Entry 5U4J (electron microscopy, 3.70 A resolution); this record covers chains v and w of the 10 polymer chains in the assembly.

[Chain v]
Molecule: Peptide chain release factor 2
Source organism: Escherichia coli
UniProtKB: P07012 (RF2_ECOLI); residues 1-365 here = UniProt positions 1-365
Chain sequence (383 residues; row label = number of the first residue in the row; numbers below 1 keep their minus sign (His-17 is residue -17)):
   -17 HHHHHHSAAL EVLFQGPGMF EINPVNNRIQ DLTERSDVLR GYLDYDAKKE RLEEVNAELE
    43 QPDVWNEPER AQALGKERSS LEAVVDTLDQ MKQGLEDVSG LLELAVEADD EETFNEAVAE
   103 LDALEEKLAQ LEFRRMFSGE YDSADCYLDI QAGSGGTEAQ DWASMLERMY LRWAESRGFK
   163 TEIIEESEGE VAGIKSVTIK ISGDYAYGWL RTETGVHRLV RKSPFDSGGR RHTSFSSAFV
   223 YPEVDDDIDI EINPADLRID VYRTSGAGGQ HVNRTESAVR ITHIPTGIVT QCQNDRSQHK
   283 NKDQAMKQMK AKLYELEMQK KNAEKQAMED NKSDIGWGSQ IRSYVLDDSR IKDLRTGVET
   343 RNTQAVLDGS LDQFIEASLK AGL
Disordered / not traced: -17 to 126, 227-295, 328-365
Construct notes: expression tag (-17 to 0)
Swiss-Prot annotation at these positions:
  - motif: Gly250 to Gln252 (GGQ motif)
  - modified residue: Gln252 (N5-methylglutamine)
  - natural variant: Thr246 (T246A: In strain: BL21 and MRE-600)
  - mutagenesis: Arg200 (R200C: About 50% ribosome rescue activity with ArfA, initial rate), Ser205 (S205C: About 50% ribosome rescue activity with ArfA, initial rate; S205P: No longer forms a detectable complex with TnaC-stalled 70S ribosomes), Pro206 (P206T: No effect on ArfA rescue of stalled ribosomes), Phe221 to Tyr223 (About 5% ribosome rescue activity with ArfA, initial rate), Gln252 (Q252A: No change in complex formation with TnaC-stalled 70S ribosomes; Q252E: Loss of methylation. No longer allows ArfA to rescue stalled ribosomes), Gln322 to Ile323 (About 20% ribosome rescue activity with ArfA, initial rate)

[Chain w]
Molecule: Alternative ribosome-rescue factor A
Source organism: Escherichia coli
UniProtKB: P36675 (ARFA_ECOLI); residue numbers follow UniProt; this construct covers 1-55
Chain sequence (57 residues; numbered -1 to 55; the number before each row is that of its first residue; numbers below 1 keep their minus sign (Gly-1 is residue -1)):
    -1 GSMSRYQHTK GQIKDNAIEA LLHDPLFRQR VEKNKKGKGS YMRKGKHGNR GNWEASG
Disordered / not traced: -1 to 1, 49-55
Construct notes: expression tag (-1 to 0)
What the authors report for this chain:
  - mutagenesis - R26A, R28A, K34A, K36A, R41A: unchanged catalytic activity
  - mutagenesis - K8A, G9V, I11N, P23A: decreased catalytic activity
  - mutagenesis - E30A: unchanged catalytic activity (release reaction)

[How chain v and chain w interact]
Contacting residue pairs - 60 pairs, chain v then chain w:
  Gln133(v) - Glu17(w)
  Gln133(v) - Leu20(w)
  Ala134(v) - Leu20(w)
  Ala134(v) - His21(w)  hydrogen bond (backbone-side chain)
  Gly135(v) - Leu20(w)
  Gly135(v) - His21(w)
  Ser136(v) - Phe25(w)  hydrogen bond (side chain-backbone)
  Ser136(v) - Arg26(w)
  Ser136(v) - Gln27(w)
  Gly137(v) - Gln27(w)
  Glu140(v) - Gln27(w)
  Thr196(v) - Ile16(w)
  Gly197(v) - Ile16(w)
  Val198(v) - Ile16(w)
  Val198(v) - Phe25(w)  hydrophobic
  Ser209(v) - Lys36(w)
  Gly210(v) - Asn32(w)
  Gly210(v) - Lys36(w)
  Gly211(v) - Asn32(w)
  Arg212(v) - Val29(w)
  Arg212(v) - Asn32(w)  hydrogen bond
  Arg212(v) - Lys36(w)  hydrogen bond (side chain-backbone)
  Arg212(v) - Gly37(w)
  Arg213(v) - Arg28(w)
  Arg213(v) - Glu30(w)  hydrogen bond (backbone-backbone)
  His214(v) - Gln27(w)  hydrogen bond
  His214(v) - Arg28(w)
  Thr215(v) - Arg26(w)
  Thr215(v) - Gln27(w)
  Thr215(v) - Arg28(w)  hydrogen bond (backbone-backbone)
  Thr215(v) - Glu30(w)
  Ser216(v) - Gln27(w)  hydrogen bond
  Phe217(v) - Leu20(w)
  Phe217(v) - Phe25(w)  hydrophobic
  Phe217(v) - Arg26(w)
  Phe217(v) - Arg28(w)
  Ser218(v) - Leu20(w)
  Ser219(v) - Glu17(w)
  Ser219(v) - Leu20(w)
  Phe221(v) - Asn14(w)
  Phe221(v) - Ile16(w)  hydrophobic
  Lys307(v) - Lys12(w)
  Gln308(v) - Gln10(w)
  Gln308(v) - Ile11(w)
  Glu311(v) - Ile11(w)
  Glu311(v) - Lys12(w)
  Glu311(v) - Asp13(w)
  Glu311(v) - Asn14(w)
  Glu311(v) - Ala15(w)  hydrogen bond (side chain-backbone)
  Asp312(v) - Ile11(w)
  Ser315(v) - His6(w)  hydrogen bond (backbone-side chain)
  Ser315(v) - Ile11(w)
  Ser315(v) - Leu19(w)
  Asp316(v) - Ser2(w)
  Asp316(v) - Arg3(w)  salt bridge
  Ile317(v) - Ser2(w)
  Gly318(v) - Leu19(w)
  Trp319(v) - Leu24(w)  hydrophobic
  Trp319(v) - Phe25(w)  hydrophobic
  Gln322(v) - Phe25(w)
Also at the interface, not in a pair above, chain v (34 interface residues in all): Ala141, Lys314, Ser321
Also at the interface, not in a pair above, chain w (25 interface residues in all): Asp22

[Overview]
34 residues of chain v and 25 residues of chain w are in contact, with 10 hydrogen bonds and 1 salt bridge.
Polar pairs include Asp316(v)-Arg3(w), Ala134(v)-His21(w) and Ser136(v)-Phe25(w). From the paper: K8A, G9V and
I11N of chain w, among others, reduce catalytic activity; R26A, R28A and K34A of chain w, among others, leave
catalytic activity unchanged; 10 substitutions were tested in all.
Here chain v is Peptide chain release factor 2 and chain w is Alternative ribosome-rescue factor A, both from
Escherichia coli. Entry 5U4J (Structural Basis of Co-translational Quality Control by ArfA and RF2 Bound to
Ribosome) was determined by electron microscopy.
